PDB entry 7PAR | electron microscopy, 8.20 A resolution (very low resolution: no residue pairs are listed; an interface is given only as per-side residue counts) | chains l and 3 of the 56 polymer chains in the assembly

== Chain l ==
Molecule: 50S ribosomal protein L16
From: Mycoplasma pneumoniae M129
Reference sequence: P41204 (RL16_MYCPN); residues 1-139 here = UniProt positions 1-139
Amino-acid sequence (139 residues; each row starts with the number of its first residue):
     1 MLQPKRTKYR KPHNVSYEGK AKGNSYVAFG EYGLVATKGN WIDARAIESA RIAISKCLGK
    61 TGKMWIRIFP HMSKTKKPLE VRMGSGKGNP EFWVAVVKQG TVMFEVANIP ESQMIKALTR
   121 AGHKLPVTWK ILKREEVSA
Not modelled in the structure: 137-139

== Chain 3 ==
Molecule: 23S ribosomal RNA
From: Mycoplasma pneumoniae M129
Sequence (2907 nucleotides; each row starts with the number of its first residue):
     1 UACAAUAAGU UACUAAGGGC UUAUGGUGGA UGCCUUGGCA CUAAUAGGCG AUGAAGGACG
    61 UGUUAACCUG CGAUAAGCUU CGGGUAGGUG GUAAGAACCU CAGAUCCGGA GAUUUCCGAA
   121 UGGAGCAAUC CGGUAGUUGG AAACAGCUAU CAUUAAUUGA UGAAUAAAUA GUCAAUUAAA
   181 GCAAUACGUG GUGAAGUGAA ACAUCUCAGU AGCCACAGGA AAAGAAAACG AAUGUGAUUC
   241 CGUGUGUAGU GGCGAGCGAA AGCGGAACAG GCCAAACUUA UCAUUAGAUA GGGGUUGUAG
   301 GGCUUGCAAU GUGGACUUGA AAACGAUAGA AGAAGCUGUU GGAAAGCAGC GCGCAAAAGG
   361 GUGAUAGCCC CGUAUUUGAA AUUGUUUUCA UACCUAGCGA GAUCCCUGAG UAGCUCGGAA
   421 AACGUUAUUU UGAGUGAAUC UGCCCAGACC AUUGGGUAAG CCUAAAUACU AAUUAGUGAC
   481 CGAUAGCGAA ACAGUACCGU GAGGGAAAGG UGAAAAGAAC CCAGAGAUGG GAGUGAAAUA
   541 GAUUCUGAAA CCAUAUGCCU ACAACGUGUC AGAGCACAUU AAUGUGUGAU GGCGUGCGUU
   601 UUGAAGUAUG AGCCGGCGAG UUAUGAUAGC AAGCGUUAGU UAACCAGGAG AUGGGGAGCU
   661 GUAGCGAAAG CGAGUUUUAA AAGAGCGUUU GUUUGUUAUU AUAGACCCGA AACGGGUUGA
   721 GCUAGUCAUG AGCAGGUUGA AGGUUGAGUA ACAUCAACUG GAGGACCGAA CCGACUCUCG
   781 UUGAAACGAU AGCGGAUGAC UUGUGAUUAG GGGUGAAAUU CCAAUCGAAA UCCGUGAUAG
   841 CUGGUUCUCG UCGAAAUAGC UUUAAGGCUA GCGUGAGAUC ACAAAUAAGU GGAGGUAAAG
   901 CUACUGAAUG UAUGAUGGCG CCACCUAGGC GUACUGAAUA CAAUUAAACU CUGAAUGCCA
   961 UUUAUUUUAU UCUCGCAGUC AGACAGUGGG GGAUAAGCUU CAUUGUCAAG AGGGGAAGAG
  1021 CCCAGAUCAU UAAAUAAGGU CCCCAAAAUA UACUAAGUGG AAAAGGAUGU GAAAGUGCUA
  1081 AAACAGCAAG GAUGUUGGCU UAGAAGCAGC CAUCGUUUAA AGAGUGCGUA ACAGCUCACU
  1141 UGUCGAGUGU UUUUGCGCCG AAGAUGUAAC GGGGCUAAGU AUAUUACCGA AUUUAUGGAU
  1201 AAGAUUUAUA UCUUGUGGUA GACGAGCGUU GUAUUGGAGU UGAAGUCAAA GCGUGAGCAU
  1261 UGGUGGAUCC AAUACAAGUG AGAAUGCCGG CAUGAGUAAC GCUUGGGAGU GAGAAUCUCC
  1321 CAAACCGAUU GACUAAGGUU UCCUGGACCA GGGUCGUCCU UCCAGGGUUA GUCUGGACCU
  1381 AAGCUGAGGC UGAAAAGCGU AGGCGAUGGA CAACAGGUUA AUAUUCCUGU ACUUACAGUU
  1441 AGACUGAUGG AGUGACAAAG AAGGUUUUCC ACCCCCAUAA UUGGAUUUGG GGAUAAAUCA
  1501 UAAGGUGGUA CAAUAGGCAA AUCCGUUGUG CAUAACAUUG AGUGAUGAUG UCGAGUGAAU
  1561 GAGUGAUCAA GUAGCGAAGG UGGUAUUAAU CAUGCUUUCA AGAAAAGCUU CUAGGGUUAA
  1621 UCUAGCUGUA ACCAGUACCG AGAACGAACA CACGUAGUCA AGGAGAGGAU CCUAAGGUUA
  1681 GCGAGUGAAC UAUAGCCAAG GAACUCUGCA AAUUAACCCC GUAAGUUAGC GAGAAGGGGU
  1741 GCUUAUGUAA AAGUAAGCCG CAGUGAAGAA CGAGGGGGGA CUGUUUAACU AAAACACAAC
  1801 UCUAUGCCAA ACCGUAAGGU GAUGUAUAUG GGGUGACACC UGCCCAGUGC UGGAAGGUUA
  1861 AAGAAGGAGG UUAGCGCAAG CGAAGCUUUU AACUGAAGCC CCAGUGAACG GCGGCCGUAA
  1921 CUAUAACGGU CCUAAGGUAG CGAAAUUCCU AGUCGGGUAA AUUCCGUCCC GCUUGAAUGG
  1981 UGUAACCAUC UCUUGACUGU CUCGGCUAUA GACUCGGUGA AAUCCAGGUA CGGGUGAAGA
  2041 CACCCGUUAG GCGCAACGGG ACGGAAAGAC CCCGUGAAGC UUUACUGUAG CUUAAUAUUG
  2101 AUCAGGACAU UAUCAUGUAG AGAAUAGGUA GGAGCAAUCG AUGCAAGUUC GCUAGGACUU
  2161 GUUGAUGCGA AAGGUGGAAU ACUACCCUUG GUUGUGUGCU GUUCUAAUUG GUAACUGUUA
  2221 UCCAGUUUCA AGACAGUGUU AGGUGGGCAG UUUGACUGGG GCGGUCGCCU CCUAAAAGGU
  2281 AACGGAGGCG UACAAAGGUA CCUUCAGUAC GGUUGGAAAU CGUAUGUAGA GUGUAAUGGU
  2341 GUAAGGGUGC UUGACUGUGA GACAUACAGG UCGAACAGGU GAGAAAUCAG GUCAUAGUGA
  2401 UCCGGUGGUC CAGUAUGGAA UGGCCAUCGC UCAACGGAUA AAAGCUACUC CGGGGAUAAC
  2461 AGGCUGAUAC UGCCCAAGAG UUCAUAUCGA CGGCAGUGUU UGGCACCUCG AUGUCGACUC
  2521 AUCUCAUCCU CGAGCUGAAG CAGGUUCGAA GGGUUCGGCU GUUCGCCGAU UAAAGAGAUA
  2581 CGUGAGUUGG GUUCAAACCG UCGUGAGACA GGUUGGUCCC UAUCUAUUGU GCCCGUAGGA
  2641 AGAUUGAAGA GUGUUGCUUC UAGUACGAGA GGACCGAAGC GAGGACACCU CUUAUGCUCC
  2701 AGUUGUAGCG CCAGCUGCAC CGCUGGGUAG UAACGUGUCU AUUAGAUAAA CGCUGAAAGC
  2761 AUCUAAGUGU GAAACUAUCU CAAAGAUUAA UCUUCCCAUU UCGCAAGAAA GUAAGAGCCG
  2821 UCAAAGACGA UGACGUUGAU AGGUUACAGG UGUAAGCAUA GUGAUAUGUU GAGCUGAGUA
  2881 AUACUAAUUG CUCGAGGACU UAUUGGA
Not modelled in the structure: 1-7, 923-927, 1560-1569, 2901-2907

== How chain l and chain 3 interact ==
At this resolution (8 A) residue pairs are not listed: 58 residues of chain l and 47 of chain 3 lie at the interface.

== In short ==
Chain l and chain 3 form an interface of 58 and 47 residues respectively.
Chain l is 50S ribosomal protein L16 and chain 3 is 23S ribosomal RNA, both from Mycoplasma pneumoniae M129;
the structure, 70S ribosome with EF-G, ap/P- and pe/E-site tRNAs in Mycoplasma pneumoniae cells, was
determined by electron microscopy (same publication as 7OOC, 7OOD, 7P6Z, 7PAH, 7PAI, 7PAJ and 23 further
entries).
